PDB entry 1P9U | X-ray diffraction, 2.37 A resolution | chains A and B of the 3 polymer chains in the assembly

[Chain A (and B)]
Name: putative coronavirus nsp2 (3CL-PRO)
From: Transmissible gastroenteritis virus
Notes: fragment: TGEV main proteinase; chain B of this document is another copy of the same molecule, construct and numbering; everything in this record applies to it too
UniProtKB: Q9IW06 (R1AB_CVPPU); numbering as in UniProt (aligned over 1-302)
Sequence (302 residues; row label = number of the first residue in the row):
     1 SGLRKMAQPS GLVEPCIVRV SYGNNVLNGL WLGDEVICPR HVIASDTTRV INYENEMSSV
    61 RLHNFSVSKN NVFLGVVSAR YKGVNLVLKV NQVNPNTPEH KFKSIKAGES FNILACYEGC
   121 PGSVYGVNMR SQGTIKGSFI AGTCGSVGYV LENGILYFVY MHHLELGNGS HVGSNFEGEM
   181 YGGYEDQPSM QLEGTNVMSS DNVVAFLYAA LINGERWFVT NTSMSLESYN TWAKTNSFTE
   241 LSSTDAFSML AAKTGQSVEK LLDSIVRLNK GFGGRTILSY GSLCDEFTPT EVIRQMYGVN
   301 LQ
Disordered / not traced: 300-302 (chain B: 301-302)

[How chain A and chain B interact]
Residue-residue contacts - 67 pairs, chain A then chain B:
  Ser1(A) - Gly137(B)
  Ser1(A) - Ser138(B)
  Ser1(A) - Phe139(B)  hydrogen bond (backbone-backbone)
  Ser1(A) - Glu165(B)  hydrogen bond (backbone-side chain)
  Ser1(A) - Gly169(B)
  Ser1(A) - His171(B)  hydrogen bond (backbone-side chain)
  Gly2(A) - Gly137(B)
  Gly2(A) - Ser138(B)  hydrogen bond (backbone-side chain)
  Arg4(A) - Lys5(B)
  Arg4(A) - Tyr125(B)
  Arg4(A) - Gly126(B)  hydrogen bond (side chain-backbone)
  Arg4(A) - Val127(B)
  Arg4(A) - Lys136(B)  hydrogen bond (side chain-backbone)
  Lys5(A) - Arg4(B)
  Met6(A) - Ser123(B)  hydrogen bond
  Met6(A) - Tyr125(B)  hydrophobic
  Met6(A) - Ser138(B)
  Ala7(A) - Ser123(B)
  Ala7(A) - Val124(B)  hydrogen bond (backbone-backbone)
  Gln8(A) - Gly122(B)
  Gln8(A) - Val124(B)
  Pro9(A) - Ser10(B)
  Pro9(A) - Glu14(B)
  Pro9(A) - Pro121(B)
  Pro9(A) - Gly122(B)
  Pro9(A) - Ser123(B)
  Ser10(A) - Pro9(B)
  Ser10(A) - Ser10(B)  hydrogen bond (backbone-side chain)
  Ser10(A) - Glu14(B)
  Gly11(A) - Gly11(B)
  Gly11(A) - Glu14(B)  hydrogen bond (backbone-side chain)
  Glu14(A) - Pro9(B)
  Glu14(A) - Ser10(B)  hydrogen bond (side chain-backbone)
  Glu14(A) - Gly11(B)  hydrogen bond (side chain-backbone)
  Pro121(A) - Pro9(B)  hydrophobic
  Gly122(A) - Gln8(B)
  Gly122(A) - Pro9(B)
  Ser123(A) - Met6(B)  hydrogen bond
  Ser123(A) - Ala7(B)
  Ser123(A) - Pro9(B)
  Val124(A) - Ala7(B)  hydrogen bond (backbone-backbone)
  Val124(A) - Val124(B)  hydrophobic
  Tyr125(A) - Arg4(B)
  Tyr125(A) - Met6(B)  hydrophobic
  Gly126(A) - Arg4(B)  hydrogen bond (backbone-side chain)
  Lys136(A) - Arg4(B)  hydrogen bond (backbone-side chain)
  Gly137(A) - Ser1(B)
  Ser138(A) - Ser1(B)
  Ser138(A) - Gly2(B)
  Ser138(A) - Arg4(B)
  Ser138(A) - Met6(B)
  Ser138(A) - Gln295(B)
  Phe139(A) - Ser1(B)  hydrogen bond (backbone-side chain)
  Ile140(A) - Gln295(B)
  Glu165(A) - Ser1(B)
  His171(A) - Ser1(B)
  Gly274(A) - Gly273(B)
  Gly274(A) - Gly274(B)
  Thr276(A) - Gly281(B)
  Ser279(A) - Tyr280(B)
  Ser279(A) - Gly281(B)  hydrogen bond (backbone-backbone)
  Tyr280(A) - Ser279(B)
  Gly281(A) - Ser279(B)  hydrogen bond (backbone-backbone)
  Glu286(A) - Arg4(B)  salt bridge
  Arg294(A) - Ile140(B)
  Gln295(A) - Ser138(B)  hydrogen bond
  Gln295(A) - Ile140(B)
Other interface residues (no listed pair), chain A (39 interface residues in all): Leu114, Tyr117, Val127, Gly169, Met296, Gly298, Val299
Other interface residues (no listed pair), chain B (37 interface residues in all): Leu114, Thr276, Met296, Tyr297, Gly298

[Summary]
39 residues of chain A face 37 of chain B across their interface, with 20 hydrogen bonds and 1 salt bridge.
Polar contacts include Glu286(A)-Arg4(B), Ser1(A)-Glu165(B) and Ser1(A)-His171(B).
Chain A and chain B are both putative coronavirus nsp2 (3CL-PRO) (Transmissible gastroenteritis virus); the
structure, Coronavirus Main Proteinase (3CLpro) Structure: Basis for Design of anti-SARS Drugs, was determined
by X-ray diffraction, deposited together with 1P9S.
